2VAR - chains B and C of the 3 polymer chains in the assembly; structure by X-ray diffraction, 2.10 A resolution.

Chain B (and C):
Protein: Fructokinase
From: Sulfolobus solfataricus
Notes: EC 2.7.1.4; chain C of this document is another copy of the same molecule, construct and numbering; everything in this record applies to it too
Reference sequence: Q97U29 (Q97U29_SULSO); numbering as in UniProt (aligned over 1-313)
Sequence (313 residues; each row starts with the number of its first residue):
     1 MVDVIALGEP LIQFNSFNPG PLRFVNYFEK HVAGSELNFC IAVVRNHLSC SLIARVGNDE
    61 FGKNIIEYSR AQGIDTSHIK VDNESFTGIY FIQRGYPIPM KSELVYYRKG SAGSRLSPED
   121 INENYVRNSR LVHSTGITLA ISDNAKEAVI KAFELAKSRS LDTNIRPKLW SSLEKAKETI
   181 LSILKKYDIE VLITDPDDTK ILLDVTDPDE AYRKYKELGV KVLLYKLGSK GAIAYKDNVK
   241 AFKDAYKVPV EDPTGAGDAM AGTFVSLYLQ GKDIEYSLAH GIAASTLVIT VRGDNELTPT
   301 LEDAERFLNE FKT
Disordered / not traced: 1, 313
Small-molecule neighbours:
  - adenosine monophosphate (AMP): Lys226, Leu227, Gly228, Ser229, Gly231, Ala232, Ala245, Tyr246, Val250, Pro253, Ala256, Gly257, Met260, Ile282, Ser285, Ile289
  - adenosine monophosphate / AMP-PNP: Asn164, Arg166, Lys226, Leu227, Gly228, Ser229, Gly231, Ala232, Ala245, Tyr246, Val250, Pro253, Thr254, Gly255, Ala256, Gly257, Asp258, Met260, Ile282, Ser285, Ile289
  - AMP-PNP (ANP; phosphoaminophosphonic acid-adenylate ester): Asn164, Arg166, Lys226, Leu227, Gly228, Ser229, Gly231, Ala232, Ala245, Tyr246, Val250, Pro253, Thr254, Gly255, Ala256, Gly257, Asp258, Met260, Ile282, Ser285, Ile289
  - 2-keto-3-deoxygluconate (KDF; 3-deoxy-alpha-D-erythro-hex-2-ulofuranosonic acid): Leu11, Ala33, Gly34, Ser35, Asn38, Tyr90, Leu104, Tyr106, Arg108, Ile137, Asn164, Arg166, Leu169, Thr254, Gly255, Asp258, Asp294
  - 2-keto-3-deoxygluconate: Leu11, Ala33, Gly34, Ser35, Asn38, Tyr90, Leu104, Tyr106, Arg108, Ile137, Asn164, Arg166, Leu169, Thr254, Gly255, Asp258, Asp294
  - 2-keto-3-deoxygluconate (KDG): Leu11, Ala33, Gly34, Ser35, Asn38, Tyr90, Leu104, Tyr106, Arg108, Ile137, Asn164, Arg166, Thr254, Gly255, Asp258, Asp294
Curated features (UniProtKB/Swiss-Prot):
  - active site: Asp258 (Proton acceptor)
  - binding site (substrate): Gly34 to Asn38, Tyr90, Tyr106 to Arg108, Arg166, Asp258, Asp294
  - binding site (ATP): Asn164 to Arg166, Lys226 to Gly231, Gly255 to Asp258

Interface between chain B and chain C:
Contacting residue pairs (10):
  Glu67(B) with Ala71(C); Gln72(C), hydrogen bond
  Arg70(B) with Arg70(C); Ala71(C), hydrogen bond (side chain-backbone); Gly73(C)
  Ala71(B) with Glu67(C); Arg70(C), hydrogen bond (backbone-side chain); Ala71(C), hydrophobic
  Gln72(B) with Glu67(C)
  Gly73(B) with Arg70(C)

Summary:
The chain B/chain C interface involves 5 residues from each chain; the contacts include 3 hydrogen bonds.
Polar contacts include Glu67(B)-Gln72(C) and Arg70(B)-Ala71(C). Chain B binds 3 copies of
2-keto-3-deoxygluconate, AMP-PNP, adenosine monophosphate and adenosine monophosphate / AMP-PNP.
Both chains are Fructokinase (Sulfolobus solfataricus). Entry 2VAR (Crystal structure of Sulfolobus
solfataricus 2-keto-3-deoxygluconate kinase complexed with 2-keto-3-deoxygluconate) was determined by X-ray
diffraction, deposited together with 2V78.
